5JLT - chains A and F of the 3 polymer chains in the assembly; structure by X-ray diffraction, 2.96 A resolution.

Chain A:
Protein: Middle transcription regulatory protein motA
Source organism: Enterobacteria phage T4
Reference sequence: P22915 (MOTA_BPT4); residues 93-211 here = UniProt positions 93-211
Sequence (125 residues; each row starts with the number of its first residue):
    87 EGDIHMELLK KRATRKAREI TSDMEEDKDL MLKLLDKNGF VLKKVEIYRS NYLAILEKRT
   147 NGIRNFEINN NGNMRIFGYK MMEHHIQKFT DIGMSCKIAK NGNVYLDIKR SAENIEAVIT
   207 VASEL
Not modelled in the structure: 87-97
Construct notes: expression tag (87-92)
What the authors report for this chain:
  - binding site for the 22-nt DNA strand: Arg98, Thr100, Tyr134, Ser136, Lys183, Tyr191
  - binding site for the 22-nt DNA strand: Lys186
  - binding site for the 22-nt DNA strand (chain F): Lys129, Tyr165, Lys166
  - specificity-determining residues: Tyr134
  - mutagenesis - Y134A/R135A, R135A: abolished binding to unmodified DNA

Chain F:
Molecule: 22-nt DNA strand
Sequence (22 nucleotides; row label = number of the first residue in the row):
     1 GTGGATTATT AAGCAAAGCT TC

Chain A / chain F interface:
Pairs across the interface (12):
  Arg98(A) - DT21(F)  sugar contact
  Ala99(A) - DT20(F)  sugar contact
  Thr100(A) - DT20(F)  sugar contact
  Arg101(A) - DG18(F)  hydrogen bond to the sugar
  Arg101(A) - DC19(F)  sugar contact
  Lys129(A) - DT10(F)  salt bridge to the phosphate
  Arg145(A) - DT9(F)  salt bridge to the phosphate
  Arg150(A) - DT9(F)  salt bridge to the phosphate
  Arg150(A) - DT10(F)  base contact
  Tyr165(A) - DA8(F)  hydrogen bond to the phosphate
  Tyr165(A) - DT9(F)  phosphate contact
  Lys166(A) - DA8(F)  salt bridge to the phosphate
Interface residues without a listed pair, chain A (11 interface residues in all): Lys102, Arg135
Interface residues without a listed pair, chain F (9 interface residues in all): DG13, DA17

Overview:
Chain A and chain F form an interface of 11 and 9 residues respectively, with 2 hydrogen bonds and 4 salt
bridges. Polar contacts include Arg101(A)-DG18(F), Tyr165(A)-DA8(F) and Lys129(A)-DT10(F). The paper reports a
binding site for the 22-nt DNA strand at Arg98(A), Thr100(A) and Tyr134(A) among others; Y134A/R135A and R135A
of chain A abolish binding to unmodified DNA.
Here chain A is Middle transcription regulatory protein motA (Enterobacteria phage T4) and chain F is a 22-nt
DNA strand. Entry 5JLT (The crystal structure of the bacteriophage T4 MotA C-terminal domain in complex with
dsDNA reveals a ...) was determined by X-ray diffraction.
